6CGT - chain A; structure by X-ray diffraction, 2.60 A resolution.

[Chain A]
Protein: Cyclodextrin glycosyltransferase
From: Bacillus circulans
Notes: EC 2.4.1.19
Reference sequence: P30920 (CDGT_BACCI); residues 1-684 here correspond to UniProt positions 35-718 (UniProt number = residue number + 34)
Sequence (684 residues; row label = number of the first residue in the row):
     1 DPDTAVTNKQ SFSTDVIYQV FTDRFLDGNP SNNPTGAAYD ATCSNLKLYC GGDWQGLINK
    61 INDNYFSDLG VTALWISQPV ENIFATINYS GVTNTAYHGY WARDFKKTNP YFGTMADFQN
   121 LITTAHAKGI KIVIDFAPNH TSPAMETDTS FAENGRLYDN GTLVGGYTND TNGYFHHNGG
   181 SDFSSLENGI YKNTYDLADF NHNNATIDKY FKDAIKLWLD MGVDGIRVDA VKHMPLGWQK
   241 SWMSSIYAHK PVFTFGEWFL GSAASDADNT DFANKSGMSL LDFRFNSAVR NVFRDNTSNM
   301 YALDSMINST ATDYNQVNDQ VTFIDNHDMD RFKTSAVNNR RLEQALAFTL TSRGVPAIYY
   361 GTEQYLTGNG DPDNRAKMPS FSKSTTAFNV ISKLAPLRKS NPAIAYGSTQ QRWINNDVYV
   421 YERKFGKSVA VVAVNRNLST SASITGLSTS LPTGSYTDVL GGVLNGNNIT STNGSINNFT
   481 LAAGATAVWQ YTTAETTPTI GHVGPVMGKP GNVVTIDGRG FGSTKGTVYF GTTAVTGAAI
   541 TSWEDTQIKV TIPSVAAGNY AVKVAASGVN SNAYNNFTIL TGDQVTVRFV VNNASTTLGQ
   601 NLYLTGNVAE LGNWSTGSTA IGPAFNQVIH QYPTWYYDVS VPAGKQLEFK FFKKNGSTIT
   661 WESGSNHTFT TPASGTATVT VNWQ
Construct notes: engineered mutation T194 (Leu228 in P30920)
Cystine bridges: C43-C50
Metal / ion sites: Ca2+ site 1: D27, N29, N32, N33, G51, D53; Ca2+ site 2: N139, I190, D199, H233
Residues lining bound ligands: 4-amino-4,6-dideoxy-beta-D-glucopyranose / alpha-D-glucopyranose / oxiranpseudoglucose: K47, Y89, N94, H98, Y100, W101, H140, Y195, D196, L197, R227, D229, A230, K232, H233, E257, F259, H327, D328, D371, R375
Curated features (UniProtKB/Swiss-Prot):
  - active site: D229 (Nucleophile), E257 (Proton donor)
  - binding site (Ca(2+)): D27, N29, N32, N33, G51, D53, N139, I190, D199, H233
  - binding site (substrate): Y100, W101, H140, N193, Y195, D196, R227, K232, H233, H327, D371, R375
  - site: D328 (Transition state stabilizer)

[In short]
Ligands of chain A: 4-amino-4,6-dideoxy-beta-D-glucopyranose / alpha-D-glucopyranose / oxiranpseudoglucose.
The Ca2+ site 1 is built by D27, N29, N32, N33, G51 and D53. From UniProt: active-site residues D229 and E257,
10 Ca2+-binding residues and 12 substrate-binding residues.
Chain A is Cyclodextrin glycosyltransferase (Bacillus circulans); the structure, Hoxa complex of cyclodextrin
glycosyltransferase mutant, was determined by X-ray diffraction (same publication as 8CGT, 9CGT, 4CGT, 5CGT
and 7CGT).
